Entry 6V01 (electron microscopy, 3.90 A resolution); this record covers chains F and G of the 12 polymer chains in the assembly.

Chain F:
Name: Potassium voltage-gated channel subfamily E member 3
From: Homo sapiens
UniProt: Q9Y6H6 (KCNE3_HUMAN); residue numbers follow UniProt; this construct covers 1-103
Chain sequence (103 residues; each row starts with the number of its first residue):
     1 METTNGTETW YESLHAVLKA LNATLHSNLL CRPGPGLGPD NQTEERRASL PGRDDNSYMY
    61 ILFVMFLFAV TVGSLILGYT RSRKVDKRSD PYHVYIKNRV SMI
Unresolved in the structure: 1-52, 93-103
UniProt features mapped onto this chain:
  - region: Phe68 to Tyr79 (Interaction with KCNQ1)
  - glycosylation (N-linked (GlcNAc...) asparagine): Asn5, Asn22, Asn41
  - natural variant: Arg83 (R83H: Found in some patients with periodic paralysis; uncertain significance), Arg99 (R99H: In BRGDA6; uncertain significance)
  - mutagenesis: Asp90 (D90N: Decreases current 4-fold in KCNH2/KCNE3 channel)

Chain G:
Name: Potassium voltage-gated channel subfamily KQT member 1
From: Homo sapiens
UniProt: P51787 (KCNQ1_HUMAN); residues 76-620 here = UniProt positions 76-620
Chain sequence (557 residues; row label = number of the first residue in the row):
    75 MASDLGPRPP VSLDPRVSIY STRRPVLART HVQGRVYNFL ERPTGWKCFV YHFAVFLIVL
   135 VCLIFSVLST IEQYAALATG TLFWMEIVLV VFFGTEYVVR LWSAGCRSKY VGLWGRLRFA
   195 RKPISIIDLI VVVASMVVLC VGSKGQVFAT SAIRGIRFLQ ILRMLHVDRQ GGTWRLLGSV
   255 VFIHRQELIT TLYIGFLGLI FSSYFVYLAE KDAVNESGRV EFGSYADALW WGVVTVTTIG
   315 YGDKVPQTWV GKTIASCFSV FAISFFALPA GILGSGFALK VQQKQRQKHF NRQIPAAASL
   375 IQTAWRCYAA ENPDSSTWKI YIRKAPRSHT LLSPSPKPKK SVVVKKKKFK LDKDNGVTPG
   435 EKMLTVPHIT CDPPEERRLD HFSVDGYDSS VRKSPTLLEV SMPHFMRTNS FAEDLDLEGE
   495 TLLTPITHIS QLREHHRATI KVIRRMQYFV AKKKFQQARK PYDVRDVIEQ YSQGHLNLMV
   555 RIKELQRRLD QSIGKPSLFI SVSEKSKDRG SNTIGARLNR VEDKVTQLDQ RLALITDMLH
   615 QLLSLHSNSL EVLFQGP
Unresolved in the structure: 75-103, 219-224, 388-505, 538-541, 563-631
Differences from the reference sequence: initiating methionine (75); expression tag (621-631)
Small-molecule neighbours: PtdIns(4,5)P2 (PT5; [(2R)-1-octadecanoyloxy-3-[oxidanyl-[(1R,2R,3S,4R,5R,6S)-2,3,6-tris(oxidanyl)-4,5-diphosphonooxy-cyclohexyl]oxy-phospho ryl]oxy-propan-2-yl] (8Z)-icosa-5,8,11,14-tetraenoate): Tyr111, Arg116, Arg181, Lys183, Tyr184, Arg195, Lys196, Pro197, Ile201, Leu239, Gln244, Gly245, Trp248, Arg249
UniProt features mapped onto this chain:
  - region: Met238 to Gly246 (Interaction with KCNE3), Ala370 to Tyr382 (Interaction with CALM), Lys515 to Phe529 (Interaction with CALM), Pro535 to Leu572 (Interaction with KCNE1 C-terminus), Ile588 to Leu616 (Interaction with AKAP9), Gly589 to His620 (C-terminal assembly domain (tetramerization))
  - binding site (a 1,2-diacyl-sn-glycero-3-phospho-(1D-myo-inositol-4,5-bisphosphate)): Gln244
  - modified residue (Phosphoserine): Ser407, Ser409
  - glycosylation: Asn289 (N-linked (GlcNAc...) asparagine)
  - natural variant: Tyr111 (Y111C: In LQT1; uncertain significance), Glu115 (E115G: In LQT1), Pro117 (P117L: In LQT1; uncertain significance), Cys122 (C122Y: In LQT1), Phe127 (F127L: In LQT1; uncertain significance), Val133 (V133I: In LQT1), Leu134 (L134P: In LQT1; uncertain significance), Cys136 (C136F: In LQT1), Leu137 (L137F: In LQT1; uncertain significance), Ser140 (S140G: In ATFB3), Thr144 (T144A: In LQT1; uncertain significance), Glu146 (E146K: In LQT1; uncertain significance), 154 further natural variant entries in UniProt
  - mutagenesis: Arg231 (R231A: Strongly inhibits SLC5A3 transporter activity), Val324 (V324L: Has a voltage-gated potassium channel activity. Inhibition of voltage-gated potassium channel activity by KCNE4), Lys326 (K326R: Has a voltage-gated potassium channel activity. Disrupts KCNE4-mediated voltage-gated potassium channel activity inhibition), Thr327 (T327V: Has a voltage-gated potassium channel activity. Disrupts KCNE4-mediated voltage-gated potassium channel activity inhibition), Ile328 (I328L: Has a voltage-gated potassium channel activity. Inhibition of voltage-gated potassium channel activity by KCNE4), Ser338 (S338C: Inhibits voltage-gated potassium channel activity), Phe340 (F340C: Inhibits voltage-gated potassium channel activity), Ile375 (I375D: Reduced protein expression, probably due to misfolding and proteasomal degradation. No detectable electrophysiological activity. Reduced electrophysiological activity in the presence of KCNE1), Val516 (V516D: Reduced protein expression, probably due to misfolding and proteasomal degradation. Significantly reduced electrophysiological activity ...), Lys526 (K526N: Decreased interaction with PIP2 and calmodulin/CALM in the presence of calcium. Insensitive to gating modulation by calcified CALM. Impaired IKS current ...), Lys527 (K527N: Decreased interaction with PIP2 and calmodulin/CALM in the presence of calcium. Decreased interaction with PIP2 and CALM in the presence of calcium; when associated with N-526 ...), Gly589 (G589M: No effect), 4 further mutagenesis entries in UniProt

How chain F and chain G interact:
Residue-residue contacts - 19 pairs, chain F then chain G:
  Asp54(F) with Asp301(G)
  Ser57(F) with Ala300(G)
  Tyr60(F) with Leu303(G); Trp304(G); Val307(G)
  Ile61(F) with Ala300(G), hydrophobic
  Val64(F) with Leu273(G), hydrophobic
  Met65(F) with Ile274(G), hydrophobic
  Leu67(F) with Phe270(G)
  Phe68(F) with Tyr267(G), hydrophobic; Phe270(G), hydrophobic; Leu271(G), hydrophobic
  Thr71(F) with Ile263(G); Leu266(G); Phe270(G)
  Val72(F) with Tyr267(G), hydrophobic
  Ser74(F) with Ile263(G)
  Leu75(F) with Ile263(G), hydrophobic; Tyr267(G), hydrophobic
Other interface residues (no listed pair), chain G (14 interface residues in all): Gln260, Tyr299

Overview:
Chain F and chain G form an interface of 12 and 14 residues respectively. Ligands of chain G: PtdIns(4,5)P2.
UniProt lists one mutagenesis site on chain F; residue binding
1,2-diacyl-sn-glycero-3-phospho-(1D-myo-inositol-4,5-bisphosphate) Gln244(G) and 16 mutagenesis sites on chain
G.
Here chain F is Potassium voltage-gated channel subfamily E member 3 and chain G is Potassium voltage-gated
channel subfamily KQT member 1, both from Homo sapiens. Entry 6V01 (structure of human KCNQ1-KCNE3-CaM complex
with PIP2) was determined by electron microscopy (same publication as 6UZZ and 6V00).
